Entry 3NGV (X-ray diffraction, 1.76 A resolution); this record covers chain A.

[Chain A]
Name: D7 protein
Source organism: Anopheles stephensi
Notes: EC 5.99.1.2
UniProtKB: Q95NY5 (Q95NY5_ANOST); residues 2-297 here correspond to UniProt positions 20-315 (UniProt number = residue number + 18)
Chain sequence (296 residues; row label = number of the first residue in the row):
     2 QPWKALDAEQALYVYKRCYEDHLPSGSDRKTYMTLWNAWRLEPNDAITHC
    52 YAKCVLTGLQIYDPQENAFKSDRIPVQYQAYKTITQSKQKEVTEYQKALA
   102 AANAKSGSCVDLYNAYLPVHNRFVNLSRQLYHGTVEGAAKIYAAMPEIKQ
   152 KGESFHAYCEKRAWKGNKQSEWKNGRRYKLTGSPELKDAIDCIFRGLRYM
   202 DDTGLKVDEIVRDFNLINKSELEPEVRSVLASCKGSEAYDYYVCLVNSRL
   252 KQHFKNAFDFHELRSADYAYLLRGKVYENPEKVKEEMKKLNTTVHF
Cystine bridges: C19-C55, C51-C110, C160-C193, C234-C245
Swiss-Prot annotation at these positions:
  - binding site (thromboxane A2): W37, Y52, K152
  - binding site (leukotriene C4): W40, G134, K152
Reported in the primary citation:
  - conformationally variable residues (loop rearrangement): L291 to F297
  - specificity-determining residues: Y52 (proposed by the authors, not directly observed)

[Overview]
Curated annotation (UniProt) lists 3 thromboxane A2-binding residues and 3 leukotriene C4-binding residues.
The paper reports the specificity determinant Y52; conformational variability at L291.
Chain A is D7 protein (Anopheles stephensi); the structure, Crystal structure of AnSt-D7L1, was determined by
X-ray diffraction (same publication as 3NHI and 3NHT).
